6BUU - chains A and F; structure by X-ray diffraction, 2.40 A resolution.

[Chain A]
Protein: RAC-alpha serine/threonine-protein kinase
From: Homo sapiens
Notes: EC 2.7.11.1
Reference sequence: P31749 (AKT1_HUMAN); residue numbers follow UniProt; this construct covers 144-480
Chain sequence (337 residues; row label = number of the first residue in the row):
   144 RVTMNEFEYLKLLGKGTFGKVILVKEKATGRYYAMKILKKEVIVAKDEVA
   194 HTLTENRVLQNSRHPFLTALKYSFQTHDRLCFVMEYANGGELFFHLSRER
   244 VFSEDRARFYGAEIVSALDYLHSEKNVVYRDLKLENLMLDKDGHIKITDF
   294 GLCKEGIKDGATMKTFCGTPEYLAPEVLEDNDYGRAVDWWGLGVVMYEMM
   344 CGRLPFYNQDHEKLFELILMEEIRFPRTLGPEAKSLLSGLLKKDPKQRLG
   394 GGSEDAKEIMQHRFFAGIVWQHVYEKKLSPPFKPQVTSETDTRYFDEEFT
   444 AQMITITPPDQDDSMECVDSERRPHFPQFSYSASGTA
Not modelled in the structure: 451-462, 479-480
Modified / non-standard residues: T308 (phosphothreonine; TPO); S473 (phosphoserine; SEP); S477 (phosphoserine; SEP)
Bound ions: Mn2+: D292 (shared with ZXW_7(F) of chain F)
Swiss-Prot annotation at these positions:
  - active site: D274 (Proton acceptor)
  - binding site (ATP): L156 to V164, K179
  - site: D462 (Cleavage)
  - modified residue: Y176 (Phosphotyrosine), T308 (Phosphothreonine), T448 (Phosphothreonine), T450 (Phosphothreonine), S473 (Phosphoserine), Y474 (Phosphotyrosine), S477 (Phosphoserine), T479 (Phosphothreonine)
  - glycosylation: T305 (O-linked (GlcNAc) threonine), T312 (O-linked (GlcNAc) threonine), S473 (O-linked (GlcNAc) serine)
  - cross-link: K284 (Glycyl lysine isopeptide (Lys-Gly) (interchain with G-Cter in ubiquitin))
  - natural variant: T435 (T435P: In CWS6)
  - mutagenesis: Y176 (Y176F: Significant loss of interaction with TNK2. Loss of membrane localization. Significant reduction in phosphorylation on Ser-473), K179 (K179M: Abolished serine/threonine-protein kinase activity), R273 to L275 (Abolished binding to cyclin-A, preventing phosphorylation by CDK2), T305 (T305A: Reduces O-GlcNAc levels; Reduces O-GlcNAc levels even more; when associated with A-312; T305Y: Abolishes phosphorylation at Thr-308), T308 (T308D: 5-fold activation and 18-fold activation; when associated with D-473), T312 (T312A: Reduces O-GlcNAc levels; Reduces O-GlcNAc levels even more; when associated with A-305; T312Y: Abolishes phosphorylation at Thr-308), S473 (S473D: 7-fold activation and 25-fold activation; when associated with D-308), Y474 (Y474F: 55% inhibition of activation)
What the authors report for this chain:
  - contacts within the chain: Q218-S473 (hydrogen bond)
  - post-translational modification sites: T308, S473, S477, T479
  - post-translational modification sites: T450 (citing earlier work)
  - mutagenesis - R144A (50-fold), Q218A (l50-fold): decreased catalytic activity on pSer473
  - catalytic residues: D274 (citing earlier work)
  - mutagenesis - D274A: decreased signaling in response to growth factor
  - mutagenesis - Q218A: unchanged catalytic activity on pSer477, pThr479 Akt1
  - mutagenesis - R144A: decreased signaling in response to growth factors

[Chain F]
Protein: Gly-arg-pro-arg-thr-thr-zxw-phe-ala-glu
Chain sequence (10 residues; numbered 1 to 10; the number before each row is that of its first residue):
     1 GRPRTTXFAE
Modified / non-standard residues: ZXW (5'-O-[(S)-{[(R)-{[(R)-[(2-{[(2S)-2-amino-3-oxopropyl]amino}-2-oxoethyl)sulfanyl](hydroxy)phosphoryl]oxy}(hydroxy)phosphoryl]oxy}(hydroxy)phosphoryl]adenosine) at position 7
Bound ions: Mn2+: ZXW_7 (shared with D292(A) of chain A)

[How chain A and chain F interact]
Residue-residue contacts (46):
  G157(A) with ZXW_7(F)
  G159(A) with ZXW_7(F)
  T160(A) with ZXW_7(F)
  F161(A) with ZXW_7(F)
  V164(A) with ZXW_7(F)
  A177(A) with ZXW_7(F)
  K179(A) with ZXW_7(F)
  H194(A) with A9(F)
  T211(A) with ZXW_7(F)
  E228(A) with ZXW_7(F)
  Y229(A) with ZXW_7(F)
  A230(A) with ZXW_7(F)
  E234(A) with R4(F), salt bridge; ZXW_7(F)
  F236(A) with R2(F); R4(F)
  D274(A) with ZXW_7(F)
  K276(A) with T5(F); T6(F); ZXW_7(F)
  L277(A) with R2(F)
  E278(A) with R2(F), salt bridge; R4(F); T5(F), hydrogen bond (side chain-backbone)
  M281(A) with ZXW_7(F)
  D292(A) with ZXW_7(F)
  L295(A) with ZXW_7(F); F8(F)
  F309(A) with F8(F), hydrophobic; A9(F); E10(F), hydrogen bond (backbone-backbone)
  C310(A) with F8(F); A9(F), hydrophobic
  G311(A) with ZXW_7(F); F8(F), hydrogen bond (backbone-backbone)
  T312(A) with T5(F); T6(F); ZXW_7(F)
  P313(A) with T6(F)
  E314(A) with T5(F)
  Y315(A) with R2(F), hydrogen bond
  L316(A) with F8(F), hydrophobic
  E341(A) with R2(F), salt bridge
  L347(A) with R2(F)
  Y350(A) with P3(F)
  F438(A) with ZXW_7(F)
Also at the interface, not in a pair above, chain A (38 interface residues in all): L156, K158, G162, M227, T291

[Overview]
The interface between chain A and chain F involves 38 residues on one side and 9 on the other, with 4 hydrogen
bonds and 3 salt bridges. Among the polar pairs are E234(A)-R4(F), E278(A)-R2(F) and E341(A)-R2(F). The paper
reports the catalytic residue D274(A); R144A and Q218A of chain A reduce catalytic activity on pSer473.
Chain A is RAC-alpha serine/threonine-protein kinase (Homo sapiens) and chain F is
Gly-arg-pro-arg-thr-thr-zxw-phe-ala-glu; the structure, Crystal structure of AKT1 (aa 144-480) with a
bisubstrate, was determined by X-ray diffraction (same publication as 6NPZ).
